Entry 5BWB (X-ray diffraction, 2.57 A resolution); this record covers chain A.

Chain A:
Molecule: Acetylcholinesterase
Organism: Torpedo californica
Notes: EC 3.1.1.7
UniProtKB: P04058 (ACES_TORCA); residues 1-537 here correspond to UniProt positions 22-558 (UniProt number = residue number + 21)
Chain sequence (537 residues; each row starts with the number of its first residue):
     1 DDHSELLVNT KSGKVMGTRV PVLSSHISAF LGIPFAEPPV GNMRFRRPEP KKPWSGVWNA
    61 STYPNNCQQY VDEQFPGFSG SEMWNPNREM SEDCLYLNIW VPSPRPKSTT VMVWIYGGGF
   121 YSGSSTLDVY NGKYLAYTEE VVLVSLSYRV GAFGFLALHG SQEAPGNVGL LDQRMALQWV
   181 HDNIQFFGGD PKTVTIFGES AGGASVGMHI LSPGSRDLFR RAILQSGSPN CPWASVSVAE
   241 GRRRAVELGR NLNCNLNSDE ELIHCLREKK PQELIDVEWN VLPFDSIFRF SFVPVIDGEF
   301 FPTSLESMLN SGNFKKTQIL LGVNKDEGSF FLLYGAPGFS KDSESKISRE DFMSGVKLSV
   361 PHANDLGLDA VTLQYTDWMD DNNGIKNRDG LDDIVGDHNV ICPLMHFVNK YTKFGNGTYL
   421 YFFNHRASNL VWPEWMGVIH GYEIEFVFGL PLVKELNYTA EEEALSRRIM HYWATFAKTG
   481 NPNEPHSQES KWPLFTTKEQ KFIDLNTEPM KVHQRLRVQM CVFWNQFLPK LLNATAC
Not modelled in the structure: 1-3, 536-537
Disulfides: Cys-67/Cys-94, Cys-254/Cys-265, Cys-402/Cys-521
Glycans and other covalent adducts: N-acetylglucosamine (NAG) linked to Asn-59, Asn-416
Small-molecule neighbours: 4VV ((Z,Z)-[heptane-1,7-diylbis(1H-imidazol-1-yl-2-ylidene)]bis(N-hydroxymethanamine)): Tyr-70, Asp-72, Ser-81, Trp-84, Tyr-121, Ile-275, Glu-278, Trp-279, Phe-290, Phe-330, Phe-331, Tyr-334
UniProt features mapped onto this chain:
  - active site: Ser-200 (Acyl-ester intermediate), Glu-327 (Charge relay system), His-440 (Charge relay system)
  - glycosylation (N-linked (GlcNAc...) asparagine): Asn-59, Asn-416, Asn-457, Asn-533

In short:
Chain A binds compound 4VV. N-acetylglucosamine is covalently linked to Asn-59 and Asn-416. From UniProt: 3
active-site residues.
Chain A is Acetylcholinesterase (Torpedo californica); the structure, Acetylcholinesterase (e.c. 3.1.1.7) from
torpedo californica in complex with the bis-imidazolium oxime 2BIM-7, was determined by X-ray diffraction
(same publication as 5BWC).
